6KYU - chains A and B of the 3 polymer chains in the assembly; structure by X-ray diffraction, 1.50 A resolution.

# Chain A
Molecule: MHC class I antigen
Organism: Anas platyrhynchos
UniProtKB: A0A2Z4U0R6 (A0A2Z4U0R6_ANAPL); residues 1-271 here correspond to UniProt positions 22-292 (UniProt number = residue number + 21)
Chain sequence (271 residues; row label = number of the first residue in the row):
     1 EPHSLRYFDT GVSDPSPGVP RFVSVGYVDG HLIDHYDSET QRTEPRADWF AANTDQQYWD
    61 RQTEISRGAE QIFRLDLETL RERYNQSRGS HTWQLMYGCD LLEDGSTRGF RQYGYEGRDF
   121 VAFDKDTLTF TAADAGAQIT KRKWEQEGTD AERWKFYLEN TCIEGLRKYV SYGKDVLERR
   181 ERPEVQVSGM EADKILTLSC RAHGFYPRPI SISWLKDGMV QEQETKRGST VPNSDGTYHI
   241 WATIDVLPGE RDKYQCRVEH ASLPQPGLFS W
Differences from the reference sequence: conflict Phe123 (Leu144 in A0A2Z4U0R6)
Disulfide bonds: Cys99-Cys162, Cys200-Cys256

# Chain B
Molecule: Beta-2-microglobulin
Organism: Anas platyrhynchos
UniProtKB: Q14U75 (Q14U75_ANAPL); residues 1-101 here correspond to UniProt positions 19-119 (UniProt number = residue number + 18)
Chain sequence (101 residues; row label = number of the first residue in the row):
     1 GQAKAAPKVQ VYSRHPATAG TENILNCYVE GFHPPKIDIA LLKNGEPMKD VKYNDMSFGD
    61 DWTFQRLVYA PFTPTKSDVY TCRVDHEAFT EPQSFRWEPD F
Unresolved in the structure: 100-101
Disulfide bonds: Cys27-Cys82

# How chain A and chain B interact
Residue-residue contacts (62; chain A residue first):
  Phe8(A) - Phe58(B)  hydrophobic
  Phe8(A) - Gly59(B)
  Thr10(A) - Phe58(B)
  Ser16(A) - Lys36(B)
  Pro17(A) - Arg66(B)  hydrogen bond (backbone-side chain)
  Gly18(A) - Arg66(B)  hydrogen bond (backbone-side chain)
  Val19(A) - Pro35(B)
  Val19(A) - Arg66(B)
  Val25(A) - Phe58(B)  hydrophobic
  Tyr27(A) - Ser57(B)
  Tyr27(A) - Phe58(B)  hydrogen bond (side chain-backbone)
  His35(A) - Asp55(B)  salt bridge
  Ser90(A) - Gln2(B)
  Thr92(A) - His33(B)
  Thr92(A) - Pro35(B)
  Gln94(A) - Trp62(B)
  Gln94(A) - Phe64(B)
  Met96(A) - Asp60(B)
  Met96(A) - Trp62(B)
  Gln112(A) - Asp60(B)  hydrogen bond (side chain-backbone)
  Gln112(A) - Trp62(B)
  Tyr113(A) - Trp62(B)
  Gly114(A) - Trp62(B)
  Glu116(A) - Gln2(B)
  Glu116(A) - Ala3(B)  hydrogen bond (backbone-backbone)
  Glu116(A) - His33(B)
  Gly117(A) - His33(B)  hydrogen bond (backbone-side chain)
  Gly117(A) - Trp62(B)
  Arg118(A) - Gly1(B)  hydrogen bond (side chain-backbone)
  Arg118(A) - Ala3(B)
  Arg118(A) - Trp62(B)
  Asp119(A) - Trp62(B)  hydrogen bond
  Glu184(A) - Pro16(B)
  Gln186(A) - Pro16(B)
  Gln186(A) - Ala17(B)  hydrogen bond (side chain-backbone)
  Arg201(A) - Tyr12(B)
  His203(A) - Ser13(B)  hydrogen bond (side chain-backbone)
  His203(A) - Arg14(B)  hydrogen bond (side chain-backbone)
  His203(A) - His15(B)
  His203(A) - Pro16(B)
  Gly204(A) - Arg14(B)
  Ser229(A) - Gln10(B)  hydrogen bond
  Ser229(A) - Glu30(B)  hydrogen bond
  Val231(A) - Gln10(B)
  Val231(A) - Tyr12(B)
  Val231(A) - Tyr28(B)  hydrophobic
  Val231(A) - Glu30(B)
  Pro232(A) - Tyr12(B)  hydrogen bond (backbone-side chain)
  Pro232(A) - Tyr28(B)  hydrophobic
  Pro232(A) - Leu67(B)
  Asn233(A) - Tyr12(B)
  Asn233(A) - Arg14(B)
  Asn233(A) - Asn26(B)  hydrogen bond
  Asn233(A) - Leu67(B)
  Ser234(A) - Ile24(B)
  Ser234(A) - Leu67(B)
  Ser234(A) - Tyr69(B)
  Asp235(A) - Arg14(B)  salt bridge
  Thr237(A) - Arg14(B)  hydrogen bond
  His239(A) - Tyr12(B)
  His239(A) - Ser13(B)
  Trp241(A) - Gln10(B)  hydrogen bond
Also at the interface, not in a pair above, chain A (39 interface residues in all): Val12, Val23, Arg46, Leu95, Gly228
Also at the interface, not in a pair above, chain B (32 interface residues in all): Val11, Pro34, Ile37, Met56, Asp61

# In short
Chain A and chain B form an interface of 39 and 32 residues respectively; the contacts include 17 hydrogen
bonds and 2 salt bridges. Polar pairs include His35(A)-Asp55(B), Asp235(A)-Arg14(B) and Pro17(A)-Arg66(B).
Chain A is MHC class I antigen and chain B is Beta-2-microglobulin, both from Anas platyrhynchos; the
structure, Complex assembly, crystallization and preliminary X-ray crystallographic studies of duck MHC class
I molecule, was determined by X-ray diffraction.
